PDB entry 2EAX | X-ray diffraction, 2.10 A resolution | chains A and C of the 4 polymer chains in the assembly

# Chain A (and C)
Molecule: Peptidoglycan recognition protein-I-beta
Source organism: Homo sapiens
Notes: fragment: peptidoglycan-binding domain; chain C of this document is another copy of the same molecule, construct and numbering; everything in this record applies to it too
UniProtKB: Q3B822 (Q3B822_HUMAN); residues 210-373 here = UniProt positions 210-373
Sequence (164 residues; row label = number of the first residue in the row):
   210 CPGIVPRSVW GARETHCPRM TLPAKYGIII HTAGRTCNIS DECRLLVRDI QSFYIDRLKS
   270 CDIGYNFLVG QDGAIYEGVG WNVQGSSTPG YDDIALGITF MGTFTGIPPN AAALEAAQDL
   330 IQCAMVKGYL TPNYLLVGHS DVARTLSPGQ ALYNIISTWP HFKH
Cystine bridges: Cys-210/Cys-332, Cys-226/Cys-270, Cys-246/Cys-252
Reported in the primary citation:
  - binding site for the ligand AMV: Thr-241, Tyr-274
  - specificity-determining residues: Val-288 (proposed by the authors, not directly observed)

# How chain A and chain C interact
Residue-residue contacts (13):
  Tyr-235(A) / Val-218(C)
  Pro-298(A) / Ala-283(C)
  Gly-299(A) / Ser-249(C)
  Gly-299(A) / Arg-253(C)
  Tyr-300(A) / Ile-213(C)
  Tyr-300(A) / Val-214(C)
  Tyr-300(A) / Pro-215(C)
  Asp-302(A) / Ser-249(C)
  Asp-302(A) / Asp-250(C)
  Asp-302(A) / Arg-253(C)  salt bridge
  Ile-303(A) / Arg-253(C)
  Ala-352(A) / Pro-211(C)
  Arg-353(A) / Pro-211(C)
Other interface residues (no listed pair), chain A (9 interface residues in all): Val-351
Other interface residues (no listed pair), chain C (13 interface residues in all): Gly-212, Gly-282, Asp-328, Cys-332

# Overview
9 residues of chain A face 13 of chain C across their interface; the contacts include 1 salt bridge. Its one
salt-bridged contact is Asp-302(A)/Arg-253(C). From the paper: a binding site for the ligand AMV at Thr-241(A)
and Tyr-274(A); the specificity determinant Val-288(A).
Both chains are Peptidoglycan recognition protein-I-beta (Homo sapiens). Entry 2EAX (Crystal structure of
human PGRP-IBETAC in complex with glycosamyl muramyl pentapeptide) was determined by X-ray diffraction
together with 2EAV from the same study.
